7E4Q - chains A and F of the 6 polymer chains in the assembly; structure by X-ray diffraction, 2.50 A resolution.

== Chain A ==
Name: Tubulin alpha-1B chain
From: Bos taurus
UniProtKB: P81947 (TBA1B_BOVIN); numbering as in UniProt (aligned over 1-440)
Sequence (440 residues; row label = number of the first residue in the row):
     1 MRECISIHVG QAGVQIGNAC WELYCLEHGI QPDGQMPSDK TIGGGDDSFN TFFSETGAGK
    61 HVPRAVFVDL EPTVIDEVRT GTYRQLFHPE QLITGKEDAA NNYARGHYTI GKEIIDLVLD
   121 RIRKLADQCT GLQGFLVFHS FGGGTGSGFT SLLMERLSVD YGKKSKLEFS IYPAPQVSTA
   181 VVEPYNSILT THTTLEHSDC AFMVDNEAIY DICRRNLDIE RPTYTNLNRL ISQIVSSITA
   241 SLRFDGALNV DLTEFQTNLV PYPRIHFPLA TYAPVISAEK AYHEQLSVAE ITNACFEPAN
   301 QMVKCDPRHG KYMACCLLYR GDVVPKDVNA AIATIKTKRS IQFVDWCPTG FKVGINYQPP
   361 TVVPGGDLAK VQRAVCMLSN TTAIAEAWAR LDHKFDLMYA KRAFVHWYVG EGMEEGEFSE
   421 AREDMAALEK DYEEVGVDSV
Unresolved in the structure: 438-440
Bound ions: Ca2+: Asp39, Thr41, Gly44, Glu55
Residues lining bound ligands: GTP (guanosine-5'-triphosphate): Gly10, Gln11, Ala12, Gln15, Ile16, Asp69, Asp98, Ala99, Ala100, Asn101, Ser140, Gly142, Gly143, Gly144, Thr145, Gly146, Ile171, Pro173, Val177, Ser178, Thr179, Glu183, Asn206, Ile209, Tyr224, Leu227, Asn228, Ile231

== Chain F ==
Name: Tubulin tyrosine ligase
From: Gallus gallus
UniProtKB: E1BQ43 (E1BQ43_CHICK); numbering as in UniProt (aligned over 1-378)
Sequence (380 residues; numbered 1 to 380; the number before each row is that of its first residue):
     1 MYTFVVRDEN SSVYAEVSRL LLATGQWKRL RKDNPRFNLM LGERNRLPFG RLGHEPGLVQ
    61 LVNYYRGADK LCRKASLVKL IKTSPELSES CTWFPESYVI YPTNLKTPVA PAQNGIRHLI
   121 NNTRTDEREV FLAAYNRRRE GREGNVWIAK SSAGAKGEGI LISSEASELL DFIDEQGQVH
   181 VIQKYLEKPL LLEPGHRKFD IRSWVLVDHL YNIYLYREGV LRTSSEPYNS ANFQDKTCHL
   241 TNHCIQKEYS KNYGRYEEGN EMFFEEFNQY LMDALNTTLE NSILLQIKHI IRSCLMCIEP
   301 AISTKHLHYQ SFQLFGFDFM VDEELKVWLI EVNGAPACAQ KLYAELCQGI VDVAISSVFP
   361 LADTGQKTSQ PTSIFIKLHH
Unresolved in the structure: 104-125, 141-143, 152-158, 176-178, 232-236, 363-372
Construct notes: expression tag (379-380)
Residues lining bound ligands: AMP-PCP (ACP; phosphomethylphosphonic acid adenylate ester): Lys74, Pro95, Ile148, Lys150, Ile160, Gln183, Lys184, Tyr185, Leu186, Lys198, Asp200, Arg202, Arg222, His239, Leu240, Thr241, Asn242, Asp318, Met320, Ile330, Glu331, Asn333

== How chain A and chain F interact ==
Pairs across the interface - 24 pairs, chain A then chain F:
  Gln176(A) - Pro56(F)
  Glu207(A) - His54(F)  salt bridge
  Glu297(A) - His306(F)
  Pro298(A) - Leu307(F)  hydrophobic
  Lys304(A) - His54(F)
  Lys304(A) - His308(F)
  Asp306(A) - Arg66(F)
  Asp306(A) - Leu307(F)
  Arg308(A) - Pro300(F)  hydrogen bond (side chain-backbone)
  Arg308(A) - Ala301(F)  hydrogen bond (side chain-backbone)
  Arg308(A) - Ile302(F)
  Arg308(A) - Ser303(F)  hydrogen bond (side chain-backbone)
  Arg308(A) - Leu307(F)
  His309(A) - Arg66(F)  hydrogen bond (side chain-backbone)
  His309(A) - Gly67(F)
  His309(A) - Ala301(F)  hydrogen bond (side chain-backbone)
  Lys338(A) - Pro300(F)
  Ser340(A) - Pro300(F)
  Ser340(A) - Ala301(F)
  Glu386(A) - Arg66(F)  salt bridge
  Arg390(A) - Gly50(F)
  Arg390(A) - His54(F)
  His393(A) - Arg51(F)
  Glu433(A) - Arg46(F)  salt bridge
Other interface residues (no listed pair), chain A (15 interface residues in all): Cys305
Other interface residues (no listed pair), chain F (15 interface residues in all): Gly53

== Summary ==
The chain A/chain F interface involves 15 residues from each chain; the contacts include 5 hydrogen bonds and
3 salt bridges. Polar contacts include Glu207(A)-His54(F), Glu386(A)-Arg66(F) and Glu433(A)-Arg46(F). Chain A
binds GTP. Ligands of chain F: AMP-PCP.
Here chain A is Tubulin alpha-1B chain (Bos taurus) and chain F is Tubulin tyrosine ligase (Gallus gallus).
Entry 7E4Q (Crystal structure of tubulin in complex with L-DM1-SMe) was determined by X-ray diffraction (same
publication as 7E4R and 7E4Z).
